Entry 8T8F (electron microscopy, 4.80 A resolution (low resolution: residue-level contacts below are approximate; hydrogen-bond / salt-bridge calls are withheld)); this record covers chains B and C of the 5 polymer chains in the assembly.

# Chain B
Molecule: DNA repair protein KRE29
Source organism: Saccharomyces cerevisiae W303
UniProtKB: P40026 (KRE29_YEAST); residues 1-464 here = UniProt positions 1-464
Chain sequence (464 residues; each row starts with the number of its first residue):
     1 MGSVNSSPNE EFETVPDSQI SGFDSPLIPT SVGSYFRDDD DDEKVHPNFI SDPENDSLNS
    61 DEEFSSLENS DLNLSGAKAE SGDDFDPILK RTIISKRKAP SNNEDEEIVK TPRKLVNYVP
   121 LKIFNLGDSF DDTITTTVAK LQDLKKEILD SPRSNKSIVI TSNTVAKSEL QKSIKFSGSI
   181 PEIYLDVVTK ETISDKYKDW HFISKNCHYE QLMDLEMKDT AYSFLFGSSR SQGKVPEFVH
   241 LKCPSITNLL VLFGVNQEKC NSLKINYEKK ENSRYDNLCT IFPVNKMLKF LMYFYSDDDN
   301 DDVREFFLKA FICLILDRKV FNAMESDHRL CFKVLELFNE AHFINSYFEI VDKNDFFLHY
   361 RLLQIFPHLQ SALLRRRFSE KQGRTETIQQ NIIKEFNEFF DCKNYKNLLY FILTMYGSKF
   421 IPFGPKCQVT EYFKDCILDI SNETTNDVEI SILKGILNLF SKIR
Not modelled in the structure: 1-195, 231-236, 260-262, 380-386, 427-430
Curated features (UniProtKB/Swiss-Prot):
  - modified residue (Phosphoserine): Ser81, Ser101

# Chain C
Molecule: Non-structural maintenance of chromosome element 5
Source organism: Saccharomyces cerevisiae W303
UniProtKB: Q03718 (NSE5_YEAST); residues 1-556 here = UniProt positions 1-556
Chain sequence (556 residues; row label = number of the first residue in the row):
     1 MDGALINSVL YVSPRNGAHY FVELTEKHLL AFEMLNSMCL LENYDHVLLF LECQFGKSHN
    61 LAVIPFDIIL VLFTLSTLSE YYKEPILRAN DPYNTSRETL SRRALKLLQK YLAILKEFDS
   121 EQYNLYDLEL LRCQFFLAID TLTPKKQKWG FDRFRRTKSE SGVTYRQNAS VDPELDQAKT
   181 FKNPYRSYIS CLEQRNTILG NRLLNLKLNE PGEFINMILW TLSNSLQEST PLFLSSHEIW
   241 MPLLEILIDL FSCRQDYFIQ HEVAQNVSKS LFVQRLSESP LAVFFESLNT RNFANRFSEY
   301 VFLNCDYKLP SDNYATPVHP VYNGENTIVD TYIPTIKCSP LYKSQKSLAL RRKLIGSCFK
   361 LLLRVPDGHR LITPRIVADD VIQGISRTLA SFNDILQFKK FFMTENLSQE SYFIPLLAEG
   421 TLSEILKDTQ ECVVILTLVE NLSDGVSFCN EVIGLVKSKC FAFTEQCSQA SYEEAVLNIE
   481 KCDVCLLVLL RYLLHLIGTE AILDAKEQLE MLHAIEKNDS GRRQWAKALN LGNDPPLLYP
   541 IVSQMFGVHD KSVIIE
Not modelled in the structure: 1-16, 148-180, 263, 431-433, 499-504, 548-556

# Chain B / chain C interface
Residue-residue contacts (41; chain B residue first):
  Lys196(B) with Tyr93(C); Arg97(C)
  Glu216(B) with Ser339(C)
  Ser223(B) with Arg491(C)
  Phe224(B) with Met403(C); Thr404(C); Glu405(C); Arg491(C)
  Leu278(B) with Ile333(C)
  Thr280(B) with Thr335(C)
  Ile281(B) with Thr335(C); Ile336(C); Lys337(C)
  Pro283(B) with Ile336(C); Lys337(C)
  Arg318(B) with Arg97(C)
  Phe321(B) with Glu98(C)
  Asn322(B) with Glu98(C); Arg102(C)
  Ala323(B) with Ile336(C)
  Met324(B) with Arg102(C)
  Glu325(B) with His237(C)
  Ser326(B) with Gln109(C)
  His328(B) with Lys106(C)
  Tyr360(B) with Leu49(C); Ser96(C)
  Gln364(B) with Ser96(C)
  Gln370(B) with Lys57(C)
  Leu409(B) with Tyr93(C); Thr95(C)
  Tyr410(B) with Thr95(C); Arg97(C)
  Leu413(B) with Thr95(C)
  Tyr416(B) with Lys57(C)
  Glu449(B) with Tyr93(C)
  Ile452(B) with Tyr93(C)
  Leu459(B) with His46(C)
  Ile463(B) with Phe50(C); Gln54(C)
  Arg464(B) with Lys27(C); Asn60(C)
Also at the interface, not in a pair above, chain B (46 interface residues in all): Tyr197, Asp199, Met213, Met217, Thr220, Phe226, Phe282, Lys319, Asp327, Phe357, Arg361, Pro367, Gly417, Phe423, Gly455, Ile456, Phe460, Lys462
Also at the interface, not in a pair above, chain C (32 interface residues in all): Leu30, Cys53, Phe55, Gly56, Leu105, Leu341, Tyr342

# In short
Chain B and chain C form an interface of 46 and 32 residues respectively.
Chain B is DNA repair protein KRE29 and chain C is Non-structural maintenance of chromosome element 5, both
from Saccharomyces cerevisiae W303; the structure, Smc5/6 8mer, was determined by electron microscopy together
with 8T8E from the same study.
